PDB entry 8G1P | X-ray diffraction, 2.70 A resolution | chains A and B of the 4 polymer chains in the assembly

== Chain A ==
Protein: Elongin-B
From: Homo sapiens
UniProtKB: Q15370 (ELOB_HUMAN); numbering as in UniProt (aligned over 1-118)
Amino-acid sequence (118 residues; each row starts with the number of its first residue):
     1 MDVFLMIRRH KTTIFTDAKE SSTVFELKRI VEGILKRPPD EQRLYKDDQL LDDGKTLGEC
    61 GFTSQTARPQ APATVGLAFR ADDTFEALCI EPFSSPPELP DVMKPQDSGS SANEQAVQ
Not modelled in the structure: 105-118
Curated features (UniProtKB/Swiss-Prot):
  - modified residue: Met1 (N-acetylmethionine), Thr84 (Phosphothreonine), Ser108 (Phosphoserine), Ser111 (Phosphoserine)

== Chain B ==
Protein: Elongin-C
From: Homo sapiens
UniProtKB: Q15369 (ELOC_HUMAN); numbering as in UniProt (aligned over 1-112)
Amino-acid sequence (112 residues; each row starts with the number of its first residue):
     1 MDGEEKTYGG CEGPDAMYVK LISSDGHEFI VKREHALTSG TIKAMLSGPG QFAENETNEV
    61 NFREIPSHVL SKVCMYFTYK VRYTNSSTEI PEFPIAPEIA LELLMAANFL DC
Not modelled in the structure: 1-16, 49-54

== How chain A and chain B interact ==
Pairs across the interface - 53 pairs, chain A then chain B:
  Phe4(A) with Thr78(B); Arg82(B)
  Met6(A) with Met75(B), hydrophobic
  Arg8(A) with His27(B)
  Lys11(A) with Asp25(B), hydrogen bond (side chain-backbone); His27(B); Glu28(B), hydrogen bond (backbone-backbone)
  Thr12(A) with Glu28(B), hydrogen bond
  Thr13(A) with Glu28(B), hydrogen bond (backbone-backbone); Phe29(B); Ile30(B), hydrogen bond (backbone-backbone)
  Ile14(A) with Ile30(B)
  Phe15(A) with Tyr18(B); Phe29(B), hydrophobic; Ile30(B), hydrogen bond (backbone-backbone); Val31(B), hydrophobic; Ser71(B); Cys74(B), hydrophobic; Met75(B), hydrophobic
  Thr16(A) with Tyr18(B), hydrogen bond
  Asp17(A) with Lys32(B), salt bridge
  Ile34(A) with Tyr18(B); Ile30(B), hydrophobic
  Pro69(A) with Met75(B); Thr78(B); Arg82(B); Tyr83(B), hydrophobic
  Gln70(A) with Met75(B); Tyr79(B); Tyr83(B); Pro91(B); Phe93(B); Pro94(B)
  Pro72(A) with Met75(B)
  Glu91(A) with His27(B), hydrogen bond (backbone-side chain)
  Pro92(A) with His27(B)
  Phe93(A) with His27(B); Phe29(B), hydrophobic; Ser67(B); Ser71(B)
  Ser94(A) with Asp25(B); Pro66(B); Ser67(B), hydrogen bond (side chain-backbone); His68(B), hydrogen bond
  Ser95(A) with His68(B)
  Pro96(A) with His68(B); Glu98(B); Ile99(B), hydrophobic
  Pro97(A) with Glu102(B)
  Leu99(A) with Pro97(B); Glu98(B)
  Pro100(A) with Leu101(B), hydrophobic
  Met103(A) with Leu101(B), hydrophobic
Other interface residues (no listed pair), chain A (26 interface residues in all): His10, Leu35
Other interface residues (no listed pair), chain B (29 interface residues in all): Gly26, Lys72, Glu92

== Overview ==
26 residues of chain A face 29 of chain B across their interface, with 10 hydrogen bonds and 1 salt bridge.
Polar pairs include Asp17(A)-Lys32(B), Lys11(A)-Asp25(B) and Thr12(A)-Glu28(B).
Chain A is Elongin-B and chain B is Elongin-C, both from Homo sapiens; the structure, Co-crystal structure of
Compound 11 in complex with the bromodomain of human SMARCA2 and pVHL:ElonginC:ElonginB, was determined by
X-ray diffraction together with 8G1Q from the same study.
